6XCP - chains A and E of the 4 polymer chains in the assembly; structure by X-ray diffraction, 3.30 A resolution.

Chain A:
Protein: MHC class II HLA-DQ-alpha chain
From: Homo sapiens
UniProt: Q30069 (Q30069_HUMAN); the construct lacks a stretch of the UniProt sequence, so the offset changes along the chain: -1 to 9 = UniProt 1-11; 10-181 = UniProt 13-184
Sequence (193 residues; each row starts with the number of its first residue; numbers below 1 keep their minus sign (Glu-1 is residue -1)):
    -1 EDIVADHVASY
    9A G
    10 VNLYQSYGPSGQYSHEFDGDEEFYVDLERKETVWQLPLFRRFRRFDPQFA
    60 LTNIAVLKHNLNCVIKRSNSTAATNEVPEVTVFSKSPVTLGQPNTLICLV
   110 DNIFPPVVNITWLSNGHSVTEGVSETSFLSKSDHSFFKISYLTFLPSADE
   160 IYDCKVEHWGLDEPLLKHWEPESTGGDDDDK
Not modelled in the structure: -1, 181-190
Sequence notes: engineered mutation Cys72 (Ile75 in Q30069); expression tag (182-190)
Cystine bridges: Cys107-Cys163
Covalently attached groups: N-acetylglucosamine (NAG) linked to Asn118

Chain E:
Protein: T-CELL-RECEPTOR, A2.13-beta chain
From: Homo sapiens
Sequence (240 residues; each row starts with the number of its first residue; note: 13 numbers in that range are skipped by the numbering (no residue carries them; nothing is unmodelled there)):
     2 MGVTQTPRYLIKTRGQQVTLSCSPISGH
    37 RSVSWYQQTPGQGLQFLFEYFS
    63 ETQRNKGNFP
    74 GRFSGRQF
    83 SNSRSEMNVSTLELGDSALYLCASSLERETQYFGPGTRLLVLEDLKNVFP
   133 PEVAVFEPSEAEISHTQKATLVCLATGFFPDHVELSWWVNGKEVHSGVCT
   183 DPQPLKEQPALNDSRYALSSRLRVSATFWQNPRNHFRCQVQFYGLSENDE
   233 WTQDRAKPVTQIVSAEAWGRAD
Not modelled in the structure: 2
Cystine bridges: Cys23-Cys104, Cys155-Cys220

How chain A and chain E interact:
Contacting residue pairs (11):
  Gln57(A) with Arg66(E), hydrogen bond (side chain-backbone); Asn67(E)
  Phe58(A) with Arg110(E)
  Thr61(A) with Arg66(E), hydrogen bond (backbone-side chain); Arg110(E)
  Asn62(A) with Arg110(E)
  Ala64(A) with Phe57(E); Arg66(E)
  Val65(A) with Arg66(E); Glu109(E)
  His68(A) with Arg37(E), hydrogen bond
Interface residues without a listed pair, chain E (7 interface residues in all): Ser58
From the paper, about this interface:
  - pairs named by the authors: His68(A)-Arg37(E), Phe57(E)-Ala64(A), Arg66(E)-Gln57(A) (hydrogen bond), Asn67(E)-Gln57(A)

In short:
The chain A/chain E interface involves 7 residues from each chain, with 3 hydrogen bonds. Polar contacts
include Gln57(A)-Arg66(E), Thr61(A)-Arg66(E) and His68(A)-Arg37(E). The paper describes contacts between
His68(A) and Arg37(E), Phe57(E) and Ala64(A) and Asn67(E) and Gln57(A); a hydrogen bond between Arg66(E) and
Gln57(A).
Here chain A is MHC class II HLA-DQ-alpha chain and chain E is T-CELL-RECEPTOR, A2.13-beta chain, both from
Homo sapiens. Entry 6XCP (Immune receptor complex) was determined by X-ray diffraction (same publication as
6XC9 and 6XCO).
